PDB entry 8QW0 | X-ray diffraction, 2.17 A resolution | chains B and C of the 6 polymer chains in the assembly

[Chain B (and C)]
Protein: Nucleoside diphosphate kinase 3
From: Homo sapiens
Notes: chain C of this document is another copy of the same molecule, construct and numbering; everything in this record applies to it too
UniProt: Q13232 (NDK3_HUMAN); numbering as in UniProt (aligned over 18-169)
Chain sequence (155 residues; row label = number of the first residue in the row):
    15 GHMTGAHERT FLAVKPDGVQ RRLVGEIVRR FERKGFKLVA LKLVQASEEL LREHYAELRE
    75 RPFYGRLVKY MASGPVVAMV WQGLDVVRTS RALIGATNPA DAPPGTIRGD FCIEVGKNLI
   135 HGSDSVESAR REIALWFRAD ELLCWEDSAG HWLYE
Not modelled in the structure: 15-18
Sequence notes: expression tag (15-17)
Residues lining bound ligands: GDP (guanosine-5'-diphosphate): Lys29, Tyr69, Glu71, Leu72, Phe77, Arg80, Leu81, Arg105, Thr111, Arg122, Val129, Gly130, Asn132, His135, Gly136
From the paper describing this entry:
  - binding site for GDP: Glu169
  - binding site for sulfate ion: Arg80
  - post-translational modification sites: His135
  - catalytic residues: His135 (proposed by the authors, not directly observed)

[Chain B / chain C interface]
Pairs across the interface - 34 pairs, chain B then chain C:
  Asp31(B) - Trp166(C)
  Gln34(B) - Trp166(C)
  Arg35(B) - Arg47(C)  hydrogen bond (side chain-backbone)
  Arg35(B) - Trp166(C)
  Arg35(B) - Leu167(C)
  Arg80(B) - Glu169(C)  salt bridge
  Tyr84(B) - Trp166(C)  hydrophobic
  Ala114(B) - Arg102(C)
  Pro118(B) - Ala106(C)
  Pro118(B) - Leu107(C)  hydrophobic
  Pro118(B) - Gly119(C)
  Pro118(B) - Thr120(C)
  Arg122(B) - Lys48(C)  hydrogen bond (backbone-side chain)
  Gly123(B) - Lys48(C)  hydrogen bond (backbone-side chain)
  Gly123(B) - Leu107(C)
  Asp124(B) - Arg47(C)  salt bridge
  Asp124(B) - Lys48(C)
  Phe125(B) - Arg47(C)
  Phe125(B) - Lys48(C)
  Cys126(B) - Lys48(C)  hydrogen bond (backbone-side chain)
  Ile127(B) - Lys48(C)
  Ile127(B) - Gly49(C)
  Ile127(B) - Phe50(C)  hydrophobic
  Ile127(B) - Leu98(C)
  Ile127(B) - Tyr168(C)
  Glu128(B) - Leu98(C)
  Glu128(B) - Leu167(C)
  Glu128(B) - Tyr168(C)
  Glu128(B) - Glu169(C)  hydrogen bond (side chain-backbone)
  Gly130(B) - Glu169(C)
  Lys131(B) - His165(C)  hydrogen bond (side chain-backbone)
  Lys131(B) - Trp166(C)
  Lys131(B) - Leu167(C)
  Lys131(B) - Tyr168(C)  hydrogen bond (side chain-backbone)
Other interface residues (no listed pair), chain B (19 interface residues in all): Pro30, Pro113, Gly119
Other interface residues (no listed pair), chain C (17 interface residues in all): Arg44, Pro118

[Summary]
19 residues of chain B and 17 residues of chain C are in contact; the contacts include 7 hydrogen bonds and 2
salt bridges. Polar contacts include Arg80(B)-Glu169(C), Asp124(B)-Arg47(C) and Arg35(B)-Arg47(C). Chain B
binds GDP. The paper reports the catalytic residue His135(B); a binding site for GDP at Glu169(B).
Chain B and chain C are both Nucleoside diphosphate kinase 3 (Homo sapiens); the structure, Human NDPK-C in
complex with GDP, was determined by X-ray diffraction, deposited together with 8QVY, 8QVZ, 8QW1, 8QW2 and
8QW3.
